Entry 7DAN (X-ray diffraction, 3.10 A resolution); this record covers chain C.

Chain C:
Molecule: Protein-arginine deiminase type-3
From: Homo sapiens
Notes: EC 3.5.3.15
Reference sequence: Q9ULW8 (PADI3_HUMAN); residue numbers follow UniProt; this construct covers 1-664
Amino-acid sequence (664 residues; each row starts with the number of its first residue):
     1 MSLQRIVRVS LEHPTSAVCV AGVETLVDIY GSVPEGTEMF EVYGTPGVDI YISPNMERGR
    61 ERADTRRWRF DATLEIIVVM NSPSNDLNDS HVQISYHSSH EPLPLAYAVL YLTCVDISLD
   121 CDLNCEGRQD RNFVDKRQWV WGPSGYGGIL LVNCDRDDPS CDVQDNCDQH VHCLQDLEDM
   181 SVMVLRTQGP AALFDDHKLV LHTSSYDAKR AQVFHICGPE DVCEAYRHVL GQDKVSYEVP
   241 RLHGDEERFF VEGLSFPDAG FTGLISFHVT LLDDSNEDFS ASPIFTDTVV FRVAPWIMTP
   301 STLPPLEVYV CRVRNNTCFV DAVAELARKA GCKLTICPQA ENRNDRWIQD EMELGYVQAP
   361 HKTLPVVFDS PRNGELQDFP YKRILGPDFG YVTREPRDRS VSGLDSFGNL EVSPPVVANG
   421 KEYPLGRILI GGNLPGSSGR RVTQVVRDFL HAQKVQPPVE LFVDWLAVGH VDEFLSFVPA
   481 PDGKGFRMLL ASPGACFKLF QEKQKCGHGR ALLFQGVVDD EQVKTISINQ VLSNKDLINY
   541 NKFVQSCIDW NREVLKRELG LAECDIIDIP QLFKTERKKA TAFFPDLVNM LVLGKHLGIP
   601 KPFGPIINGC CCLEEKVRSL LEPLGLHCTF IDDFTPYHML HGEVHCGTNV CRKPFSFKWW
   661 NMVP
Disordered / not traced: 127-134, 163-164, 276-280, 340-345, 399-401, 437-440
Bound ions: Ca2+ site 1: N153, D155, D157, D165, D176, D179; Ca2+ site 2: D157, D179, D388; Ca2+ site 3: D168, D176; Ca2+ site 4: E351, D369, S370, N373; Ca2+ site 5: E353, F407, L410, E411

Overview:
The Ca2+ site 1 is built by N153, D155, D157, D165, D176 and D179. D157, D179 and D388 form the Ca2+ site 2.
Chain C is Protein-arginine deiminase type-3 (Homo sapiens); the structure, Structure of the Ca2+-bound
wild-type peptidylarginine deiminase type III (PAD3), was determined by X-ray diffraction, deposited together
with 7D4Y, 7D56, 7D5R, 7D5V and 7D8N.
